7SN8 - chains D and K of the 3 polymer chains in the assembly; structure by electron microscopy, 2.74 A resolution.

# Chain D
Name: Integrator complex subunit 4
Source organism: Drosophila melanogaster
Reference sequence: Q9W3E1 (INT4_DROME); numbering as in UniProt (aligned over 1-1022)
Sequence (1032 residues; each row starts with the number of its first residue; numbers below 1 keep their minus sign (Met-9 is residue -9)):
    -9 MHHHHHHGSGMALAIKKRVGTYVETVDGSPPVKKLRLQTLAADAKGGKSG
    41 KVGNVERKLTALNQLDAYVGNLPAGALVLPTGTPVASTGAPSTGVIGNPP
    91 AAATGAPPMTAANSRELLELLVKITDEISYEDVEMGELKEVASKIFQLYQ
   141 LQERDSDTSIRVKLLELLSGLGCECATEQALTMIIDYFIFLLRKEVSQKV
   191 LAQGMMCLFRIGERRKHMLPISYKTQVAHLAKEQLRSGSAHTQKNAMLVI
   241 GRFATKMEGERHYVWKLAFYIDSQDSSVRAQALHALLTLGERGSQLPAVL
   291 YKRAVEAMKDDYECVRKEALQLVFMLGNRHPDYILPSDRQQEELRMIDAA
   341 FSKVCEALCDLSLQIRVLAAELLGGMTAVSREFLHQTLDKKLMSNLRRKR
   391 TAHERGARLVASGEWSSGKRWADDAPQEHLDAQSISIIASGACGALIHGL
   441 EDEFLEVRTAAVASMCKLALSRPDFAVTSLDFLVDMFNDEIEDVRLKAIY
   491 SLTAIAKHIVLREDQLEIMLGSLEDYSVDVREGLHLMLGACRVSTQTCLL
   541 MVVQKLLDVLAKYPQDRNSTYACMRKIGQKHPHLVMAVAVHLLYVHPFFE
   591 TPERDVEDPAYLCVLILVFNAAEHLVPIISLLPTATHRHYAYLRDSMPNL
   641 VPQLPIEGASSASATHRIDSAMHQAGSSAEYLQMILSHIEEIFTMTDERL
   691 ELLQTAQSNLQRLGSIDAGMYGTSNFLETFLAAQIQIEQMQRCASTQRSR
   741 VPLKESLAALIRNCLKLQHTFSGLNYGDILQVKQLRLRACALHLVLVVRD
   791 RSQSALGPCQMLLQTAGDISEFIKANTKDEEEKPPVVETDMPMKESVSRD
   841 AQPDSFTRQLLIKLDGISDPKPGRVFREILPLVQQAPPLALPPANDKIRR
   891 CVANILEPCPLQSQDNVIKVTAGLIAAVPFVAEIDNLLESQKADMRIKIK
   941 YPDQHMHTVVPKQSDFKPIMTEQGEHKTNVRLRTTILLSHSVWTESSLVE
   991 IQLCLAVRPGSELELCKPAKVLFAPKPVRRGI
Unresolved in the structure: -9 to 102, 123-125, 326-333, 382-429, 533-536, 552-557, 571-1022
Construct notes: initiating methionine (-9); expression tag (-8 to 0)
Swiss-Prot annotation at these positions:
  - binding site (1D-myo-inositol hexakisphosphate): Thr148, Lys184
What the authors report for this chain:
  - binding site for inositol hexakisphosphate: Lys189

# Chain K
Name: Integrator complex subunit 11
Source organism: Drosophila melanogaster
Notes: EC 3.1.27.-
Reference sequence: Q9VAH9 (INT11_DROME); residues 1-597 here = UniProt positions 1-597
Sequence (597 residues; numbered 1 to 597; the number before each row is that of its first residue):
     1 MPDIKITPLGAGQDVGRSCLLLSMGGKNIMLDCGMHMGYNDERRFPDFSY
    51 IVPEGPITSHIDCVIISHFHLDHCGALPYMSEIVGYTGPIYMTHPTKAIA
   101 PILLEDMRKVAVERKGESNFFTTQMIKDCMKKVIPVTLHQSMMVDTDLEI
   151 KAYYAGHVLGAAMFWIKVGSQSVVYTGDYNMTPDRHLGAAWIDKCRPDLL
   201 ISESTYATTIRDSKRCRERDFLKKVHECVAKGGKVLIPVFALGRAQELCI
   251 LLETYWERMNLKYPIYFALGLTEKANTYYKMFITWTNQKIRKTFVHRNMF
   301 DFKHIKPFDKAYIDNPGAMVVFATPGMLHAGLSLQIFKKWAPNENNMVIM
   351 PGYCVQGTVGNKILGGAKKVEFENRQVVEVKMAVEYMSFSAHADAKGIMQ
   401 LIQNCEPKNVMLVHGEAGKMKFLRSKIKDEFNLETYMPANGETCVISTPV
   451 KIPVDASVSLLKAEARSYNAQPPDPKRRRLIHGVLVMKDNRIMLQNLTDA
   501 LKEIGINRHVMRFTSKVKMDDSGPVIRTSERLKTLLEEKLAGWTVTMQEN
   551 GSIAIESVEVKVEEDEKDPKQKNILISWTNQDEDIGAYILNVLQNMC
Unresolved in the structure: 1, 115-119, 270-272
Swiss-Prot annotation at these positions:
  - motif: His68 to His73 (HXHXDH motif)
  - active site: Glu203
  - binding site (Zn(2+)): His68, His70, Asp72, His73, His157, Asp178, His414
  - binding site (1D-myo-inositol hexakisphosphate): Lys462
  - mutagenesis: Arg17 (R17L: Unable to rescue lethality in Ints11 knocked-out larvae), Gly55 (G55S: Rescues lethality in Ints11 knocked-out larvae. Mutant adult flies have a shortened lifespan and locomotor defects), Leu138 (L138F: Rescues lethality in Ints11 knocked-out larvae. Mutant adult flies have a shortened lifespan and locomotor defects), Glu203 (E203Q: Abolished RNA endonuclease activity), Lys396 (K396E: Rescues lethality in Ints11 knocked-out larvae. Mutant adult flies have a shortened lifespan and locomotor defects), His414 (H414Y: Unable to rescue lethality in Ints11-knocked-out flies), Lys462 (K462E: Abolished interaction with Inositol hexakisphosphate leading to impaired integrator complex function), Val517 (V517M: Rescues lethality in Ints11 knocked-out larvae. Mutant adult flies have a shortened lifespan and locomotor defects), Ile553 (I553E: Rescues lethality in Ints11 knocked-out larvae. Mutant adult flies have a shortened lifespan and locomotor defects)
Metal / ion sites: Zn2+ site 1: His68, His70, His157; Zn2+ site 2: His73, Asp178, His414
What the authors report for this chain:
  - binding site for inositol hexakisphosphate: Lys462
  - mutagenesis - K462E: decreased binding to IntS1, IntS4, and IntS8
  - mutagenesis - K462E: unchanged binding to Integrator complex subunit 9
  - conformationally variable residues (loop rearrangement): Phe300 to Gly317
  - mutagenesis - K462E: decreased binding to Integrator subunits

# Interface between chain D and chain K
Contacting residue pairs (36):
  Arg226(D) - Asn469(K)
  Lys256(D) - Pro472(K)
  Phe259(D) - Pro472(K)  hydrophobic
  Phe259(D) - Pro473(K)
  Tyr260(D) - Pro473(K)
  Asp262(D) - Pro473(K)
  Asp262(D) - Pro475(K)
  Gln264(D) - Arg479(K)
  Lys299(D) - Lys194(K)  hydrogen bond (backbone-side chain)
  Asp301(D) - Lys194(K)  salt bridge
  Asp301(D) - Arg196(K)  salt bridge
  Cys349(D) - Gln400(K)
  Leu351(D) - Trp191(K)  hydrogen bond (backbone-side chain)
  Leu351(D) - Ile192(K)
  Leu351(D) - Asp193(K)
  Leu351(D) - Lys194(K)
  Leu351(D) - Asn404(K)
  Lys380(D) - Ile210(K)
  Lys380(D) - Asp212(K)  salt bridge
  Glu441(D) - Pro183(K)
  Glu441(D) - Ser213(K)  hydrogen bond
  Glu441(D) - Lys214(K)  hydrogen bond (side chain-backbone)
  Glu443(D) - Pro183(K)
  Glu443(D) - Gly188(K)
  Glu443(D) - Ala189(K)
  Glu443(D) - Asn287(K)
  Glu443(D) - Gln288(K)  hydrogen bond (side chain-backbone)
  Phe444(D) - Gln288(K)
  Leu445(D) - Gln288(K)
  Glu446(D) - Gln288(K)
  Phe472(D) - Arg215(K)
  Asp475(D) - Arg215(K)
  Asn478(D) - Arg258(K)
  Glu480(D) - Lys289(K)
  Glu480(D) - Met299(K)
  Ile508(D) - Arg258(K)
Other interface residues (no listed pair), chain D (31 interface residues in all): Ser227, Gly228, Gln233, Ser263, Asp300, Lys381, Ile437, Arg448, Asp471, Ile481
Other interface residues (no listed pair), chain K (31 interface residues in all): Thr182, Arg185, Arg211, Lys292, Thr293, Ala470

# In short
The chain D/chain K interface involves 31 residues from each chain, with 5 hydrogen bonds and 3 salt bridges.
Among the polar pairs are Asp301(D)-Lys194(K), Asp301(D)-Arg196(K) and Lys380(D)-Asp212(K). From the paper: a
binding site for inositol hexakisphosphate at Lys189(D) and Lys462(K); K462E of chain K reduces binding to
IntS1, IntS4, and IntS8.
Here chain D is Integrator complex subunit 4 and chain K is Integrator complex subunit 11, both from
Drosophila melanogaster. Entry 7SN8 (Cryo-EM structure of Drosophila Integrator cleavage module
(IntS4-IntS9-IntS11) in complex with IP6) was determined by electron microscopy.
